Entry 4J5W (X-ray diffraction, 2.80 A resolution); this record covers chains B and C of the 4 polymer chains in the assembly.

# Chain B
Molecule: Nuclear receptor subfamily 1 group I member 2, Nuclear receptor coactivator 1
Source organism: Homo sapiens
Notes: EC 2.3.1.48
Reference sequence: chimeric construct of O75469, Q15788: residues 130-434 from O75469 (NR1I2_HUMAN) positions 130-434 (same numbers); residues 440-462 from Q15788 positions 678-700 (UniProt number = residue number + 238)
Amino-acid sequence (336 residues; each row starts with the number of its first residue):
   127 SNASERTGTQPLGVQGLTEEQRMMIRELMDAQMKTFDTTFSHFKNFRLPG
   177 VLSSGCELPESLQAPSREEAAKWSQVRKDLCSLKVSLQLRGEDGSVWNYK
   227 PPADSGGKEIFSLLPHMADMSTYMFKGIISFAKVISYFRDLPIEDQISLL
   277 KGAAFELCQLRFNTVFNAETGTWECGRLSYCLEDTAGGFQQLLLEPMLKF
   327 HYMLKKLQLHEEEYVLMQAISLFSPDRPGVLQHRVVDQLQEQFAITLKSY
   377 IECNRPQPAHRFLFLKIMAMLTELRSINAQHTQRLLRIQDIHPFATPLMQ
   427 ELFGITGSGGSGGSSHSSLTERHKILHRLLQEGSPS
Not modelled in the structure: 127-140, 178-192, 312-314, 433-442, 462
Sequence notes: expression tag (127-129); linker (435-439)
Curated features (UniProtKB/Swiss-Prot):
  - binding site (hyperforin): S247, Q285 to F288, H407
  - motif: L452 to L456 (LXXLL motif 4)
  - modified residue: S460 (Phosphoserine)

# Chain C
Molecule: Retinoic acid receptor RXR-alpha, Nuclear receptor coactivator 1
Source organism: Homo sapiens
Notes: EC 2.3.1.48
Reference sequence: chimeric construct of P19793, Q15788: residues 227-462 from P19793 (RXRA_HUMAN) positions 227-462 (same numbers); residues 468-490 from Q15788 positions 678-700 (UniProt number = residue number + 210)
Amino-acid sequence (264 residues; row label = number of the first residue in the row):
   227 NEDMPVERILEAELAVEPKTETYVEANMGLNPSSPNDPVTNICQAADKQL
   277 FTLVEWAKRIPHFSELPLDDQVILLRAGWNELLIASFSHRSIAVKDGILL
   327 ATGLHVHRNSAHSAGVGAIFDRVLTELVSKMRDMQMDKTELGCLRAIVLF
   377 NPDSKGLSNPAEVEALREKVYASLEAYCKHKYPEQPGRFAKLLLRLPALR
   427 SIGLKCLEHLFFFKLIGDTPIDTFLMEMLEAPHQMTGGSGGSSHSSLTER
   477 HKILHRLLQEGSPS
Not modelled in the structure: 246-260, 458-476, 487-490
Sequence notes: linker (463-467)
Curated features (UniProtKB/Swiss-Prot):
  - region: R348 to G368 (Required for nuclear export)
  - binding site (9-cis-retinoate): R316, A327
  - binding site (all-trans-retinoate): R316, A327
  - modified residue (Phosphoserine): S259, S260, S488
  - motif: L480 to L484 (LXXLL motif 4)

# How chain B and chain C interact
Residue-residue contacts - 40 pairs, chain B then chain C:
  L320(B) with K381(C), hydrogen bond (backbone-side chain)
  K325(B) with D379(C), hydrogen bond (side chain-backbone)
  M329(B) with D379(C)
  P351(B) with E352(C)
  D352(B) with R348(C), salt bridge; E352(C); A424(C)
  H359(B) with T351(C); E352(C), salt bridge
  D363(B) with K356(C), salt bridge; R421(C), salt bridge
  Q366(B) with L420(C)
  E367(B) with K356(C), salt bridge; K417(C), salt bridge
  I371(B) with G413(C); K417(C)
  K374(B) with Y397(C); E401(C), salt bridge
  R387(B) with Y397(C); A398(C)
  F388(B) with E394(C); Y397(C), hydrophobic
  F390(B) with Y397(C); L419(C), hydrophobic
  L391(B) with E394(C); Y397(C), hydrophobic
  M394(B) with L419(C); L420(C), hydrophobic; P423(C), hydrophobic
  A395(B) with R393(C)
  L397(B) with P423(C)
  T398(B) with L422(C); P423(C); R426(C)
  E399(B) with R426(C), salt bridge
  R401(B) with P423(C); R426(C); S427(C)
  S402(B) with R426(C), hydrogen bond; L430(C)
Also at the interface, not in a pair above, chain B (26 interface residues in all): I346, A370, M396, A405
Also at the interface, not in a pair above, chain C (25 interface residues in all): N377, F415, A416
Interface features reported in the paper:
  - specific contacts: R353(B)-S427(C) (water-mediated contact), H359(B)-E352(C) (salt bridge), D363(B)-R421(C) (salt bridge), E367(B)-K417(C) (salt bridge), K374(B)-E401(C) (salt bridge), M394(B)-L420(C) (hydrophobic contact), S402(B)-R426(C) (hydrogen bond)

# Summary
The interface between chain B and chain C involves 26 residues on one side and 25 on the other, with 3
hydrogen bonds and 8 salt bridges. Polar contacts include D352(B)-R348(C), H359(B)-E352(C) and
D363(B)-K356(C). The paper describes a water-mediated contact between R353(B) and S427(C); salt bridges
between H359(B) and E352(C), D363(B) and R421(C) and E367(B) and K417(C) among others; a hydrophobic contact
between M394(B) and L420(C).
Here chain B is Nuclear receptor subfamily 1 group I member 2, Nuclear receptor coactivator 1 and chain C is
Retinoic acid receptor RXR-alpha, Nuclear receptor coactivator 1, both from Homo sapiens. Entry 4J5W (Crystal
Structure of the apo-PXR/RXRalpha LBD Heterotetramer Complex) was determined by X-ray diffraction together
with 4J5X from the same study.
